Entry 7R4Q (electron microscopy, 3.60 A resolution); this record covers chains B and E of the 5 polymer chains in the assembly.

[Chain B]
Molecule: Spike glycoprotein
Organism: Severe acute respiratory syndrome coronavirus 2
UniProtKB: P0DTC2 (SPIKE_SARS2); residues 1-1208 here = UniProt positions 1-1208
Amino-acid sequence (1264 residues; numbered 1 to 1264; the number before each row is that of its first residue):
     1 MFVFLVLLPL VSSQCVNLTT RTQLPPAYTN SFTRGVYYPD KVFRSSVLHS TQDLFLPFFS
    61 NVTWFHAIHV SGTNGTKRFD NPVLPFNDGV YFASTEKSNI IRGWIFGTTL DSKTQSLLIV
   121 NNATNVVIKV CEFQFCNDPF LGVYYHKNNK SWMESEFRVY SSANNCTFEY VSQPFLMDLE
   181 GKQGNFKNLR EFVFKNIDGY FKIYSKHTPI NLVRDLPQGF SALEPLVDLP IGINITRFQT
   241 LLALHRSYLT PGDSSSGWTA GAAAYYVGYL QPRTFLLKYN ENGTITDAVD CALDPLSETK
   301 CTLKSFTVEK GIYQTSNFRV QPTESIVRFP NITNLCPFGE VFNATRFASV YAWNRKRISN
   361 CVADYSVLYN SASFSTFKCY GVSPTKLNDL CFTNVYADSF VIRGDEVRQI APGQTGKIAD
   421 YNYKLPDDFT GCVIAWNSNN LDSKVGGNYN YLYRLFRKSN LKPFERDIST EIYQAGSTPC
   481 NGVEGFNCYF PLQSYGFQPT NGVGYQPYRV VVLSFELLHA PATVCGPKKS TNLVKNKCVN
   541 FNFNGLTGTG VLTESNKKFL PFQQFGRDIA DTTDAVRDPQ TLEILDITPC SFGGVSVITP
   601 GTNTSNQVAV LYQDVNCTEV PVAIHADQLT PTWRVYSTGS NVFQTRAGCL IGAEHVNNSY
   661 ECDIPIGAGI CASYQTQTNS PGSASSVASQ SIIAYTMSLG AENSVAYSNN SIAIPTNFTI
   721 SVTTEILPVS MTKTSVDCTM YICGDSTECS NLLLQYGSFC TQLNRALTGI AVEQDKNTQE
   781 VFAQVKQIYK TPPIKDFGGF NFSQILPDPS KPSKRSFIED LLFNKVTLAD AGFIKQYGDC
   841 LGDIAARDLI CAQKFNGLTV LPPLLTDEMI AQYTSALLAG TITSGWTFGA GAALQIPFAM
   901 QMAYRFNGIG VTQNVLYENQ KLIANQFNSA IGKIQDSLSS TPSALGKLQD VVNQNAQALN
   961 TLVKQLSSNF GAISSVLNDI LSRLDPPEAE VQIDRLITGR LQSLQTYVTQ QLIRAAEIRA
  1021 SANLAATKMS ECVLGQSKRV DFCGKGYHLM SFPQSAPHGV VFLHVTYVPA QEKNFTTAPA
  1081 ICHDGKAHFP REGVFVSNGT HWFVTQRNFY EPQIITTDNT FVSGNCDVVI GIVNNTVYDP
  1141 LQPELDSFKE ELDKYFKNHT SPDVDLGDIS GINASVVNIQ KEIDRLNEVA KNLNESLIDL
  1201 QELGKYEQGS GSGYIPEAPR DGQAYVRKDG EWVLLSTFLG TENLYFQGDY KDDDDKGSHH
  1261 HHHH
Unresolved in the structure: 1-13, 71-75, 248-251, 519-520, 578-583, 621-640, 675-690, 829-854, 1147-1264
Sequence notes: variant Gly682 (Arg in P0DTC2), Ser683 (Arg in P0DTC2), Ser685 (Arg in P0DTC2), Pro942 (Ala in P0DTC2); engineered mutation Pro986 (Lys in P0DTC2), Pro987 (Val in P0DTC2); expression tag (1209-1264)
Curated features (UniProtKB/Swiss-Prot):
  - region: Asn280 to Cys301 (Putative superantigen), Arg403 to Asp405 (Integrin-binding motif), Asn448 to Phe456 (Immunodominant HLA epitope recognized by the CD8+), Pro681, Ala684 (Putative superantigen), Ser816 to Tyr837 (Fusion peptide 1), Lys835 to Phe855 (Fusion peptide 2), Asp1163 to Glu1202 (Heptad repeat 2)
  - site: Arg815, Ser816 (Cleavage)
  - glycosylation: Asn17 (N-linked (GlcNAc...) (complex) asparagine), Asn61 (N-linked (GlcNAc...) (hybrid) asparagine), Asn74 (N-linked (GlcNAc...) (complex) asparagine), Asn122 (N-linked (GlcNAc...) (hybrid) asparagine), Asn149 (N-linked (GlcNAc...) (complex) asparagine), Asn165 (N-linked (GlcNAc...) (complex) asparagine), Asn234 (N-linked (GlcNAc...) (high mannose) asparagine), Asn282 (N-linked (GlcNAc...) (complex) asparagine), Thr323 (O-linked (GalNAc) threonine), Ser325 (O-linked (HexNAc...) serine), Asn331 (N-linked (GlcNAc...) (complex) asparagine), Asn343 (N-linked (GlcNAc...) (complex) asparagine), Asn603 (N-linked (GlcNAc...) (hybrid) asparagine), Asn616 (N-linked (GlcNAc...) (complex) asparagine), Asn657 (N-linked (GlcNAc...) (complex) asparagine), Thr676 (O-linked (GlcNAc...) threonine), Thr678 (O-linked (GlcNAc...) threonine), Asn709 (N-linked (GlcNAc...) (high mannose) asparagine), Asn717 (N-linked (GlcNAc...) (hybrid) asparagine), Asn801 (N-linked (GlcNAc...) (hybrid) asparagine) and 6 more in UniProt
  - natural variant: Leu5 (L5F: In strain: Iota/B.1.526), Ser13 (S13I: In strain: Epsilon/B.1.427/B.1.429), Leu18 (L18F: In strain: Beta/B.1.351, Gamma/P.1 and 1 more), Thr19 (T19I: In strain: Omicron/BQ.1.1, Omicron/XBB.1.5 and 1 more; T19R: In strain: Delta/B.1.617.2, Omicron/BA.2 and 4 more), Thr20 (T20N: In strain: Gamma/P.1), Leu24 to Ala27 (sequence variant, change not given here; In strain: Omicron/BA.2, Omicron/BA.2.12.1 and 6 more), Pro26 (P26S: In strain: Gamma/P.1), Gln52 (Q52H: In strain: Omicron/EG.5.1), Ala67 (A67V: In strain: Eta/B.1.525, Omicron/BA.1), His69 to Val70 (deletion: In strain: Alpha/B.1.1.7, Eta/B.1.525 and 5 more), Gly75 (G75V: In strain: Lambda/C.37), Thr76 (T76I: In strain: Lambda/C.37), 82 further natural variant entries in UniProt
  - mutagenesis: His69 to Val70 (Increased incorporation of cleaved spike into virions), Asn121 (N121Q: Partial loss of biliverdin affinity), Arg190 (R190K: Partial loss of biliverdin affinity), Asn234 (N234Q: Increased resistance to neutralizing antibodies), Asn331 (N331Q: Reduced viral infectivity), Asn343 (N343Q: Reduced viral infectivity), Leu452 (L452R: Increased resistance to neutralizing antibodies. Decreases HLA binding to NF9 epitope. Increased binding affinity to human ACE2), Tyr453 (Y453F: Decreased HLA binding to NF9 epitope. Increased binding affinity to human ACE2), Ala475 (A475V: Increased resistance to neutralizing antibodies), Val483 (V483A: Increased resistance to neutralizing antibodies), Glu484 (E484D: Increased replication in human TMEM106B overexpressing cells), Phe490 (F490L: Increased resistance to neutralizing antibodies and human covalescent sera neutralization), 12 further mutagenesis entries in UniProt
Cystine bridges: Cys15-Cys136, Cys131-Cys166, Cys291-Cys301, Cys336-Cys361, Cys379-Cys432, Cys391-Cys525, Cys538-Cys590, Cys617-Cys649, Cys662-Cys671, Cys743-Cys749, Cys1032-Cys1043, Cys1082-Cys1126
Covalent attachments: N-acetylglucosamine (NAG) linked to Asn282, Asn616, Asn709, Asn717, Asn1074, Asn1134
Residues lining bound ligands:
  - N-acetylglucosamine (NAG; 2-acetamido-2-deoxy-beta-D-glucopyranose), molecule 1: Asn122, Thr124, Asn125, Val127, Lys129, Glu154, Val171
  - N-acetylglucosamine (NAG), molecule 2: Asn343, Ser371, Ser373
  - N-acetylglucosamine (NAG), molecule 3: Asn1098, His1101, Phe1103
What the authors report for this chain:
  - mutagenesis - N501Y: unchanged binding to Camel-derived nanobody 1.29 (chain E)
  - mutagenesis - E484K: abolished binding to 2.15
  - mutagenesis - E484K: unchanged binding to 1.10
  - mutagenesis - L452R/T478K: abolished binding to 1.10
  - mutagenesis - L452R/T478K: unchanged binding to 2.15

[Chain E]
Molecule: Camel-derived nanobody 1.29
Organism: Camelus dromedarius
Notes: antibody fragment or engineered binder
Amino-acid sequence (126 residues; each row starts with the number of its first residue):
     1 QVQLVESGGG SVQAGGSLRL SCAASGYTIN TDAVAWFRQA PGKGDERVAV IYTGSGNTNY
    61 ADSVKGRFTI SQDNAKNTVY LQMNSLKPED TALYYCASGY YGASGYDFNN WGQGTQVTVS
   121 SALVPR
Unresolved in the structure: 121-126
Cystine bridges: Cys22-Cys96

[Interface between chain B and chain E]
Contacting residue pairs (26; chain B residue first):
  Tyr369(B) with Ala103(E), hydrogen bond (side chain-backbone)
  Ala372(B) with Asp45(E); Glu46(E); Arg47(E), hydrogen bond (backbone-side chain)
  Ser373(B) with Asp45(E)
  Phe374(B) with Arg47(E)
  Ser375(B) with Gly105(E); Tyr106(E), hydrogen bond (backbone-backbone)
  Thr376(B) with Gly105(E); Tyr106(E)
  Phe377(B) with Ser104(E), hydrogen bond (backbone-side chain); Tyr106(E)
  Lys378(B) with Tyr101(E); Ser104(E), hydrogen bond (backbone-side chain); Tyr106(E)
  Pro384(B) with Ala103(E)
  Val407(B) with Tyr106(E), hydrogen bond (backbone-side chain)
  Arg408(B) with Tyr106(E), hydrogen bond (backbone-side chain)
  Asn437(B) with Gln39(E), hydrogen bond
  Asn440(B) with Pro41(E), hydrogen bond (side chain-backbone); Gly42(E), hydrogen bond (side chain-backbone); Lys43(E)
  Val503(B) with Trp111(E); Gly112(E)
  Gln506(B) with Gln39(E)
  Tyr508(B) with Trp111(E), hydrogen bond
Also at the interface, not in a pair above, chain B (19 interface residues in all): Cys379, Gly404, Ala435
Also at the interface, not in a pair above, chain E (16 interface residues in all): Phe37, Gln113
The authors on this interface:
  - epitope / paratope residues, chain B: Ser373(B)

[Summary]
19 residues of chain B face 16 of chain E across their interface; the contacts include 11 hydrogen bonds.
Polar pairs include Tyr369(B)-Ala103(E), Ala372(B)-Arg47(E) and Phe377(B)-Ser104(E). Bound to chain B: 3
copies of N-acetylglucosamine. From the paper: E484K of chain B abolishes binding to 2.15; the
epitope/paratope residue Ser373(B); 3 substitutions were tested in all.
Chain B is Spike glycoprotein (Severe acute respiratory syndrome coronavirus 2) and chain E is Camel-derived
nanobody 1.29 (Camelus dromedarius); the structure, The SARS-CoV-2 spike in complex with the 1.29 neutralizing
nanobody, was determined by electron microscopy, deposited together with 7R4I and 7R4R.
